Entry 5KDR (X-ray diffraction, 2.60 A resolution); this record covers chains A and B.

== Chain A ==
Name: Acetyl-coenzyme A carboxylase carboxyl transferase subunit alpha
Organism: Staphylococcus aureus (strain USA300)
Notes: EC 6.4.1.2
Reference sequence: Q2FG38 (ACCA_STAA3); numbering as in UniProt (aligned over 1-314)
Amino-acid sequence (327 residues; each row starts with the number of its first residue; numbers below 1 keep their minus sign (Met-12 is residue -12)):
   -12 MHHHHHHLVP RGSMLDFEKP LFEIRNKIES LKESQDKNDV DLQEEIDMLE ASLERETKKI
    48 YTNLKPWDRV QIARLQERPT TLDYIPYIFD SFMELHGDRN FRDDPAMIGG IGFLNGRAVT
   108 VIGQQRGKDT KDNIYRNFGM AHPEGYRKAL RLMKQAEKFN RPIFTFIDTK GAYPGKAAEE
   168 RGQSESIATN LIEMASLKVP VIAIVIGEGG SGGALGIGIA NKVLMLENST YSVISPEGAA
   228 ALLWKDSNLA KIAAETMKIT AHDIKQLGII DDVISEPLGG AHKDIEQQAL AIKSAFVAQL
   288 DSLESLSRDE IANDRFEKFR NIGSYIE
Disordered / not traced: -12 to 1, 18-29
Sequence notes: initiating methionine (-12); expression tag (-11 to 0)
Residues lining bound ligands: Moiramide B (YT5): Ser198, Gly199, Val220, Ile221, Leu229, Leu230
What the authors report for this chain:
  - catalytic residues: Gly199, Gly200 (citing earlier work)
  - binding site for Moiramide B: Ser198, Ile221, Leu229

== Chain B ==
Name: Acetyl-coenzyme A carboxylase carboxyl transferase subunit beta
Organism: Staphylococcus aureus (strain bovine RF122 / ET3-1)
Notes: EC 6.4.1.2
Reference sequence: Q2YTE0 (ACCD_STAAB); residues 1-285 here = UniProt positions 1-285
Amino-acid sequence (285 residues; each row starts with the number of its first residue):
     1 MFKDFFNRTK KKKYLTVQDS KNNDVPAGIM TKCPKCKKIM YTKELAENLN VCFNCDHHIA
    61 LTAYKRIEAI SDEGSFTEFD KGMTSANPLD FPSYLEKIEK DQQKTGLKEA VVTGTAQLDG
   121 MKFGVAVMDS RFRMGSMGSV IGEKICRIID YCTENRLPFI LFSASGGARM QEGIISLMQM
   181 GKTSVSLKRH SDAGLLYISY LTHPTTGGVS ASFASVGDIN LSEPKALIGF AGRRVIEQTI
   241 NEKLPDDFQT AEFLLEHGQL DKVVHRNDMR QTLSEILKIH QEVTK
Disordered / not traced: 1-28, 242-246, 284-285
Ion coordination: Zn2+: Cys33, Cys36, Cys52, Cys55
Residues lining bound ligands: Moiramide B (YT5): Met134, Gly166, Gly167, Ala168, Met170, Met180, Thr206, Gly207, Gly208, Phe230, Ala231, Gly232, Val235
What the authors report for this chain:
  - catalytic residues: Gly207, Gly208 (citing earlier work)
  - binding site for Moiramide B: Met134, Gly166, Met170, Gly208, Val235
  - conformationally variable residues (helix shift, order/disorder transition): Ser165 to Arg169, Ala231 to Asn241, Glu242 to Asp247

== Interface between chain A and chain B ==
Contacting residue pairs - 92 pairs, chain A then chain B:
  Lys157(A) - Thr239(B)
  Lys163(A) - Phe248(B)
  Glu166(A) - Gly229(B)
  Glu166(A) - Phe230(B)  hydrogen bond (side chain-backbone)
  Glu166(A) - Ala231(B)  hydrogen bond (side chain-backbone)
  Glu166(A) - Phe248(B)
  Glu167(A) - His257(B)  salt bridge
  Gly169(A) - Gln259(B)
  Ser171(A) - Ser210(B)  hydrogen bond
  Ser171(A) - Ala211(B)
  Ser171(A) - Ser215(B)
  Ser171(A) - Gly229(B)
  Ser171(A) - Phe230(B)
  Glu172(A) - Ser215(B)
  Glu172(A) - Gln259(B)
  Ile174(A) - Ala211(B)
  Ile174(A) - Phe230(B)  hydrophobic
  Ala175(A) - Ala211(B)  hydrogen bond (backbone-backbone)
  Ala175(A) - Ser212(B)
  Ala175(A) - Ser215(B)
  Ala175(A) - Val216(B)  hydrophobic
  Thr176(A) - Val216(B)
  Leu178(A) - Met180(B)  hydrophobic
  Leu178(A) - Ser184(B)
  Leu178(A) - Ala211(B)
  Ile179(A) - Ser184(B)
  Ile179(A) - Lys188(B)
  Ile179(A) - Val216(B)  hydrophobic
  Glu180(A) - Lys188(B)
  Ala182(A) - Val185(B)  hydrophobic
  Ser183(A) - Lys188(B)  hydrogen bond
  Ser183(A) - Asp192(B)
  Ser198(A) - Leu177(B)
  Gly199(A) - Leu177(B)
  Leu202(A) - Leu177(B)
  Leu202(A) - Met180(B)  hydrophobic
  Leu202(A) - Gly181(B)
  Ile206(A) - Gly181(B)
  Tyr218(A) - Ile174(B)  hydrophobic
  Tyr218(A) - Leu177(B)  hydrophobic
  Tyr218(A) - Met178(B)  hydrophobic
  Ser219(A) - Ile174(B)
  Val220(A) - Ala168(B)  hydrophobic
  Val220(A) - Gly173(B)
  Val220(A) - Leu177(B)
  Ile221(A) - Val235(B)  hydrophobic
  Ser222(A) - Thr239(B)  hydrogen bond
  Glu224(A) - Gln238(B)
  Gly225(A) - Gln238(B)
  Leu229(A) - Met170(B)  hydrophobic
  Leu229(A) - Arg234(B)
  Leu229(A) - Val235(B)  hydrophobic
  Leu230(A) - Phe91(B)  hydrophobic
  Leu230(A) - Met170(B)  hydrophobic
  Leu230(A) - Gln171(B)
  Thr243(A) - Phe91(B)
  Met244(A) - Leu89(B)
  Met244(A) - Met170(B)
  Ile251(A) - Ile174(B)  hydrophobic
  Leu254(A) - Leu89(B)  hydrophobic
  Leu254(A) - Ile174(B)  hydrophobic
  Ile256(A) - Met178(B)  hydrophobic
  Asn300(A) - Arg189(B)
  Phe303(A) - Val185(B)  hydrophobic
  Phe303(A) - Arg189(B)
  Phe306(A) - Met178(B)  hydrophobic
  Phe306(A) - Gly181(B)
  Phe306(A) - Lys182(B)
  Phe306(A) - Val185(B)  hydrophobic
  Arg307(A) - Glu143(B)  salt bridge
  Arg307(A) - Cys146(B)
  Arg307(A) - Arg147(B)
  Arg307(A) - Asp150(B)  salt bridge
  Arg307(A) - Lys182(B)
  Arg307(A) - Ser186(B)
  Ile309(A) - Met178(B)  hydrophobic
  Ile309(A) - Gln179(B)
  Ile309(A) - Lys182(B)  hydrogen bond (backbone-side chain)
  Gly310(A) - Ser139(B)
  Gly310(A) - Ile175(B)
  Ser311(A) - Pro88(B)
  Ser311(A) - Ser139(B)  hydrogen bond (backbone-side chain)
  Tyr312(A) - Met83(B)  hydrophobic
  Tyr312(A) - Thr84(B)
  Tyr312(A) - Val140(B)  hydrophobic
  Tyr312(A) - Glu143(B)  hydrogen bond
  Tyr312(A) - Arg147(B)  hydrogen bond
  Ile313(A) - Met83(B)
  Ile313(A) - Thr84(B)  hydrogen bond (backbone-backbone)
  Ile313(A) - Ser85(B)
  Glu314(A) - Gly82(B)
  Glu314(A) - Arg147(B)  salt bridge
Other interface residues (no listed pair), chain A (51 interface residues in all): Met127, Ala159, Pro161, Gln170, Trp231, Lys245, Arg302, Glu304
Other interface residues (no listed pair), chain B (54 interface residues in all): Ala86, Pro92, Ser176, Arg233, Ile236, Ile240, Gln249, Phe253

== Overview ==
51 residues of chain A face 54 of chain B across their interface, with 11 hydrogen bonds and 4 salt bridges.
Polar contacts include Glu167(A)-His257(B), Arg307(A)-Glu143(B) and Arg307(A)-Asp150(B). From the paper:
catalytic residues Gly199(A), Gly200(A) and Gly207(B) among others; a binding site for Moiramide B at
Ser198(A), Ile221(A) and Met134(B) among others.
Here chain A is Acetyl-coenzyme A carboxylase carboxyl transferase subunit alpha (Staphylococcus aureus
(strain USA300)) and chain B is Acetyl-coenzyme A carboxylase carboxyl transferase subunit beta
(Staphylococcus aureus (strain bovine RF122 / ET3-1)). Entry 5KDR (The crystal structure of
carboxyltransferase from Staphylococcus Aureus bound to the antimicrobial agent moiramide B) was determined by
X-ray diffraction.
